Entry 2IUY (X-ray diffraction, 2.10 A resolution); this record covers chain A.

Chain A:
Molecule: Glycosyltransferase
From: Streptomyces viridochromogenes
UniProtKB: Q93KV2 (Q93KV2_STRVR); residues 11-352 here correspond to UniProt positions 1-342 (UniProt number = residue number - 10)
Chain sequence (342 residues; each row starts with the number of its first residue):
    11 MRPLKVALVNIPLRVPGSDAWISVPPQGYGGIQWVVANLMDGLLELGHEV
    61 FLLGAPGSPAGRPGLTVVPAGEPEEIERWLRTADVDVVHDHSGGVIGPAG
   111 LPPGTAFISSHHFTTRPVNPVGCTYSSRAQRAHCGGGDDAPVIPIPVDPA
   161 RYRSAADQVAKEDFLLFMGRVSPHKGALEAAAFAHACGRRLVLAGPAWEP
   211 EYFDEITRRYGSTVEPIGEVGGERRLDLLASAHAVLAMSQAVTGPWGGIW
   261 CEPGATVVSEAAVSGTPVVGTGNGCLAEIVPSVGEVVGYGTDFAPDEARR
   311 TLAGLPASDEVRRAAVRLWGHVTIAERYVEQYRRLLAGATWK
Not modelled in the structure: 11-12
Modified residues: Mse11 (selenomethionine); Mse50, Mse178, Mse248 (selenomethionine; parent Met)

Overview:
Chain A is Glycosyltransferase (Streptomyces viridochromogenes); the structure, Crystal structure of AviGT4, a
glycosyltransferase involved in Avilamycin A biosynthesis, was determined by X-ray diffraction, deposited
together with 2IV3, 2IV7 and 2IW1.
